8F1K - chains G and H of the 10 polymer chains in the assembly; structure by electron microscopy, 2.80 A resolution.

[Chain G (and H)]
Name: DNA-directed RNA polymerase subunit alpha
Organism: Escherichia coli
Notes: EC 2.7.7.6; chain H of this document is another copy of the same molecule, construct and numbering; everything in this record applies to it too
UniProt: P0A7Z4 (RPOA_ECOLI); numbering as in UniProt (aligned over 1-329)
Chain sequence (329 residues; numbered 1 to 329; the number before each row is that of its first residue):
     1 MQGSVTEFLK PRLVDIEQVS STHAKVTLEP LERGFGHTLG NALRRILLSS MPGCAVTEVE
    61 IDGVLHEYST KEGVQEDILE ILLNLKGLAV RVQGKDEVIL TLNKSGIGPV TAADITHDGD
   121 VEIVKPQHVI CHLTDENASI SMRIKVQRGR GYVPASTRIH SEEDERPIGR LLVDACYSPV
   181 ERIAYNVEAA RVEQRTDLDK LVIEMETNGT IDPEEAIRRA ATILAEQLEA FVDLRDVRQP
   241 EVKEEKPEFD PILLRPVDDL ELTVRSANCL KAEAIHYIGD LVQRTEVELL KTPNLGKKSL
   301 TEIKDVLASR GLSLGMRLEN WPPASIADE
Not modelled in the structure: 1-3, 159-164, 235-329 (chain H: 1-3, 160-166, 235-247, 326-329)
Swiss-Prot annotation at these positions:
  - region: Glu162 to Glu165 (Required for interaction with Crp at class II promoters)
  - modified residue: Arg265 (ADP-ribosylarginine), Lys297 (N6-acetyllysine), Lys298 (N6-acetyllysine)
  - mutagenesis: Arg45 (R45C: In rpoA112; temperature-sensitive, blocks RNA polymerase assembly), Glu162 to Glu165 (5-fold decrease in CRP-class II promoter-dependent transcription), Glu165 (E165K: 5-fold decrease in CRP-class II promoter-dependent transcription), Arg191 (R191C: In rpoA101; temperature-sensitive)

[Chain G / chain H interface]
Residue-residue contacts - 70 pairs, chain G then chain H:
  Val5(G) - Arg148(H)
  Val5(G) - Gly149(H)
  Val5(G) - Arg150(H)  hydrogen bond (backbone-side chain)
  Thr6(G) - Pro52(H)
  Glu7(G) - Arg150(H)  hydrogen bond (backbone-side chain)
  Phe8(G) - Arg150(H)
  Phe8(G) - Ile223(H)  hydrophobic
  Phe8(G) - Gln227(H)
  Leu9(G) - Gln227(H)
  Lys10(G) - Glu226(H)
  Lys10(G) - Gln227(H)
  Lys10(G) - Glu229(H)
  Pro11(G) - Gln227(H)
  Pro11(G) - Ala230(H)
  Pro11(G) - Phe231(H)
  Arg12(G) - Phe231(H)
  Leu13(G) - Phe231(H)
  Leu28(G) - Phe231(H)  hydrophobic
  Gly34(G) - Arg45(H)  hydrogen bond (backbone-side chain)
  Phe35(G) - Ser50(H)
  Phe35(G) - Ile223(H)  hydrophobic
  Phe35(G) - Gln227(H)
  His37(G) - Arg45(H)
  Thr38(G) - Arg45(H)  hydrogen bond
  Leu39(G) - Leu224(H)  hydrophobic
  Asn41(G) - Asn41(H)
  Ala42(G) - Thr38(H)
  Arg45(G) - Gly34(H)  hydrogen bond (side chain-backbone)
  Arg45(G) - His37(H)
  Arg45(G) - Thr38(H)  hydrogen bond
  Ser50(G) - Phe8(H)
  Ser50(G) - Phe35(H)
  Pro52(G) - Val5(H)  hydrophobic
  Gly149(G) - Val5(H)
  Arg150(G) - Ser4(H)
  Arg150(G) - Val5(H)  hydrogen bond (side chain-backbone)
  Arg150(G) - Glu7(H)  hydrogen bond (side chain-backbone)
  Arg150(G) - Phe8(H)
  Arg150(G) - Glu32(H)  salt bridge
  Arg218(G) - Ala230(H)
  Arg218(G) - Phe231(H)  hydrogen bond (side chain-backbone)
  Arg218(G) - Asp233(H)
  Ala221(G) - Phe231(H)  hydrophobic
  Ala221(G) - Val232(H)
  Thr222(G) - Val232(H)
  Thr222(G) - Asp233(H)
  Ile223(G) - Phe8(H)  hydrophobic
  Ile223(G) - Phe35(H)  hydrophobic
  Leu224(G) - Leu228(H)  hydrophobic
  Ala225(G) - Val232(H)  hydrophobic
  Glu226(G) - Lys10(H)
  Gln227(G) - Phe8(H)
  Gln227(G) - Leu9(H)  hydrogen bond (side chain-backbone)
  Gln227(G) - Phe35(H)
  Leu228(G) - Leu224(H)  hydrophobic
  Leu228(G) - Ala225(H)
  Glu229(G) - Lys10(H)  salt bridge
  Ala230(G) - Pro11(H)  hydrophobic
  Phe231(G) - Leu28(H)  hydrophobic
  Phe231(G) - Leu39(H)  hydrophobic
  Phe231(G) - Leu43(H)  hydrophobic
  Phe231(G) - Leu201(H)  hydrophobic
  Phe231(G) - Ile203(H)  hydrophobic
  Phe231(G) - Ile217(H)  hydrophobic
  Phe231(G) - Arg218(H)
  Phe231(G) - Ala221(H)  hydrophobic
  Val232(G) - Arg218(H)
  Val232(G) - Ala221(H)  hydrophobic
  Asp233(G) - Arg218(H)
  Leu234(G) - Glu214(H)
Interface residues without a listed pair, chain G (43 interface residues in all): Ser4, Leu31, Glu32, Ile46, Arg148, Arg219
Interface residues without a listed pair, chain H (46 interface residues in all): Thr6, Val14, Val26, Leu31, Ala42, Ile46, Thr222

[In short]
43 residues of chain G face 46 of chain H across their interface; the contacts include 10 hydrogen bonds and 2
salt bridges. Among the polar pairs are Arg150(G)-Glu32(H), Glu229(G)-Lys10(H) and Val5(G)-Arg150(H). UniProt
lists 6 mutagenesis sites on chain G.
Chain G and chain H are both DNA-directed RNA polymerase subunit alpha (Escherichia coli); the structure, SigN
RNA polymerase early-melted intermediate bound to full duplex DNA fragment dhsU36 (-12T), was determined by
electron microscopy (same publication as 8F1I and 8F1J).
